PDB entry 7PDW | X-ray diffraction, 1.82 A resolution | chains DDD and CCC of the 5 polymer chains in the assembly

# Chain DDD
Molecule: Beta-2-microglobulin
Organism: Homo sapiens
UniProtKB: P61769 (B2MG_HUMAN); residues 2-100 here correspond to UniProt positions 21-119 (UniProt number = residue number + 19)
Chain sequence (100 residues; numbered 1 to 100; the number before each row is that of its first residue):
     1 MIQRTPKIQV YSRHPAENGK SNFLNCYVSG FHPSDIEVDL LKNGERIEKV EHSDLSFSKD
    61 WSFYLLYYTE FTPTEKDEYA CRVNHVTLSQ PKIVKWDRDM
Cystine bridges: C26-C81
Differences from the reference sequence: initiating methionine (1)
Curated features (UniProtKB/Swiss-Prot):
  - modified residue: Q3 (Pyrrolidone carboxylic acid)
  - glycosylation: I2 (N-linked (Glc) (glycation) isoleucine), K20 (N-linked (Glc) (glycation) lysine), K42 (N-linked (Glc) (glycation) lysine), K49 (N-linked (Glc) (glycation) lysine), K59 (N-linked (Glc) (glycation) lysine), K92 (N-linked (Glc) (glycation) lysine), K95 (N-linked (Glc) (glycation) lysine)

# Chain CCC
Molecule: MHC class I antigen
Organism: Homo sapiens
UniProtKB: Q861F7 (Q861F7_HUMAN); residues 2-277 here correspond to UniProt positions 1-276 (UniProt number = residue number - 1)
Chain sequence (277 residues; each row starts with the number of its first residue):
     1 MGSHSMRYFF TSVSRPGRGE PRFIAVGYVD DTQFVRFDSD AASQRMEPRA PWIEQEGPEY
    61 WDGETRKVKA HSQTHRVDLG TLRGYYNQSE AGSHTVQRMY GCDVGSDWRF LRGYHQYAYD
   121 GKDYIALKED LRSWTAADMA AQTTKHKWEA AHVAEQLRAY LEGTCVEWLR RYLENGKETL
   181 QRTDAPKTHM THHAVSDHEA TLRCWALSFY PAEITLTWQR DGEDQTQDTE LVETRPAGDG
   241 TFQKWAAVVV PSGQEQRYTC HVQHEGLPKP LTLRWEP
Unresolved in the structure: 1
Cystine bridges: C102-C165, C204-C260
Differences from the reference sequence: initiating methionine (1)

# How chain DDD and chain CCC interact
Residue-residue contacts (57; chain DDD residue first):
  M1(DDD) with S93(CCC); D120(CCC)
  I2(DDD) with D120(CCC); G121(CCC); K122(CCC)
  R4(DDD) with G121(CCC), hydrogen bond (side chain-backbone)
  Q9(DDD) with V232(CCC); E233(CCC), hydrogen bond (side chain-backbone); R235(CCC), hydrogen bond
  Y11(DDD) with R235(CCC); P236(CCC), hydrogen bond (side chain-backbone); Q243(CCC)
  S12(DDD) with Q243(CCC), hydrogen bond (backbone-side chain)
  R13(DDD) with A237(CCC), hydrogen bond (side chain-backbone); G238(CCC), hydrogen bond (side chain-backbone); D239(CCC); Q243(CCC), hydrogen bond (backbone-side chain)
  H14(DDD) with D239(CCC), salt bridge
  N25(DDD) with P236(CCC); A237(CCC), hydrogen bond (side chain-backbone)
  Y27(DDD) with E233(CCC), hydrogen bond; P236(CCC)
  S29(DDD) with E233(CCC), hydrogen bond
  H32(DDD) with Q97(CCC), hydrogen bond; D120(CCC); G121(CCC), hydrogen bond (side chain-backbone)
  S34(DDD) with V13(CCC)
  D54(DDD) with V26(CCC); Q33(CCC), hydrogen bond; R36(CCC), salt bridge; R49(CCC), salt bridge
  L55(DDD) with I24(CCC); V26(CCC)
  S56(DDD) with F9(CCC); V26(CCC); Y28(CCC)
  F57(DDD) with F9(CCC), hydrophobic; F10(CCC); T11(CCC); Q97(CCC); R98(CCC)
  W61(DDD) with Q97(CCC), hydrogen bond (backbone-side chain); Q116(CCC); Y117(CCC); A118(CCC), hydrophobic; D123(CCC), hydrogen bond
  F63(DDD) with T11(CCC); T95(CCC); Q97(CCC)
  Y64(DDD) with Y28(CCC), hydrogen bond
  L66(DDD) with G238(CCC)
  D99(DDD) with H193(CCC), hydrogen bond (backbone-side chain)
  M100(DDD) with T191(CCC), hydrogen bond (backbone-side chain); H193(CCC), hydrogen bond (backbone-side chain); R203(CCC), hydrogen bond (backbone-side chain); W205(CCC), hydrogen bond (backbone-side chain); W245(CCC)
Interface residues without a listed pair, chain DDD (26 interface residues in all): K7, P15, D60
Interface residues without a listed pair, chain CCC (38 interface residues in all): H94, M99, L207, T234

# Overview
Chain DDD and chain CCC form an interface of 26 and 38 residues respectively; the contacts include 22 hydrogen
bonds and 3 salt bridges. Polar contacts include H14(DDD)-D239(CCC), D54(DDD)-R36(CCC) and D54(DDD)-R49(CCC).
Here chain DDD is Beta-2-microglobulin and chain CCC is MHC class I antigen, both from Homo sapiens. Entry
7PDW (Crystal structure of parent TCR (728) complexed to HLA-A*02:01 presenting MAGE-A10 9-mer peptide) was
determined by X-ray diffraction, deposited together with 7PBC, 7PDX and 7QPJ.
